Entry 7W0D (electron microscopy, 4.18 A resolution (low resolution: residue-level contacts below are approximate; hydrogen-bond / salt-bridge calls are withheld)); this record covers chains D and F of the 6 polymer chains in the assembly.

== Chain D ==
Molecule: dsRNA
Sequence (52 nucleotides; numbered 1 to 52; the number before each row is that of its first residue):
     1 GAGACUUGGG CAAUGUGACU GCUGAUCAGC AGUCACAUUG CCCAAGUCUC UU

== Chain F ==
Protein: Dicer-2, isoform A
Organism: Drosophila melanogaster
Notes: EC 3.1.21.1, 3.1.26.-, 3.1.26.3, 3.6.1.3
Reference sequence: A1ZAW0 (A1ZAW0_DROME); residues 1-1722 here = UniProt positions 1-1722
Chain sequence (1722 residues; row label = number of the first residue in the row):
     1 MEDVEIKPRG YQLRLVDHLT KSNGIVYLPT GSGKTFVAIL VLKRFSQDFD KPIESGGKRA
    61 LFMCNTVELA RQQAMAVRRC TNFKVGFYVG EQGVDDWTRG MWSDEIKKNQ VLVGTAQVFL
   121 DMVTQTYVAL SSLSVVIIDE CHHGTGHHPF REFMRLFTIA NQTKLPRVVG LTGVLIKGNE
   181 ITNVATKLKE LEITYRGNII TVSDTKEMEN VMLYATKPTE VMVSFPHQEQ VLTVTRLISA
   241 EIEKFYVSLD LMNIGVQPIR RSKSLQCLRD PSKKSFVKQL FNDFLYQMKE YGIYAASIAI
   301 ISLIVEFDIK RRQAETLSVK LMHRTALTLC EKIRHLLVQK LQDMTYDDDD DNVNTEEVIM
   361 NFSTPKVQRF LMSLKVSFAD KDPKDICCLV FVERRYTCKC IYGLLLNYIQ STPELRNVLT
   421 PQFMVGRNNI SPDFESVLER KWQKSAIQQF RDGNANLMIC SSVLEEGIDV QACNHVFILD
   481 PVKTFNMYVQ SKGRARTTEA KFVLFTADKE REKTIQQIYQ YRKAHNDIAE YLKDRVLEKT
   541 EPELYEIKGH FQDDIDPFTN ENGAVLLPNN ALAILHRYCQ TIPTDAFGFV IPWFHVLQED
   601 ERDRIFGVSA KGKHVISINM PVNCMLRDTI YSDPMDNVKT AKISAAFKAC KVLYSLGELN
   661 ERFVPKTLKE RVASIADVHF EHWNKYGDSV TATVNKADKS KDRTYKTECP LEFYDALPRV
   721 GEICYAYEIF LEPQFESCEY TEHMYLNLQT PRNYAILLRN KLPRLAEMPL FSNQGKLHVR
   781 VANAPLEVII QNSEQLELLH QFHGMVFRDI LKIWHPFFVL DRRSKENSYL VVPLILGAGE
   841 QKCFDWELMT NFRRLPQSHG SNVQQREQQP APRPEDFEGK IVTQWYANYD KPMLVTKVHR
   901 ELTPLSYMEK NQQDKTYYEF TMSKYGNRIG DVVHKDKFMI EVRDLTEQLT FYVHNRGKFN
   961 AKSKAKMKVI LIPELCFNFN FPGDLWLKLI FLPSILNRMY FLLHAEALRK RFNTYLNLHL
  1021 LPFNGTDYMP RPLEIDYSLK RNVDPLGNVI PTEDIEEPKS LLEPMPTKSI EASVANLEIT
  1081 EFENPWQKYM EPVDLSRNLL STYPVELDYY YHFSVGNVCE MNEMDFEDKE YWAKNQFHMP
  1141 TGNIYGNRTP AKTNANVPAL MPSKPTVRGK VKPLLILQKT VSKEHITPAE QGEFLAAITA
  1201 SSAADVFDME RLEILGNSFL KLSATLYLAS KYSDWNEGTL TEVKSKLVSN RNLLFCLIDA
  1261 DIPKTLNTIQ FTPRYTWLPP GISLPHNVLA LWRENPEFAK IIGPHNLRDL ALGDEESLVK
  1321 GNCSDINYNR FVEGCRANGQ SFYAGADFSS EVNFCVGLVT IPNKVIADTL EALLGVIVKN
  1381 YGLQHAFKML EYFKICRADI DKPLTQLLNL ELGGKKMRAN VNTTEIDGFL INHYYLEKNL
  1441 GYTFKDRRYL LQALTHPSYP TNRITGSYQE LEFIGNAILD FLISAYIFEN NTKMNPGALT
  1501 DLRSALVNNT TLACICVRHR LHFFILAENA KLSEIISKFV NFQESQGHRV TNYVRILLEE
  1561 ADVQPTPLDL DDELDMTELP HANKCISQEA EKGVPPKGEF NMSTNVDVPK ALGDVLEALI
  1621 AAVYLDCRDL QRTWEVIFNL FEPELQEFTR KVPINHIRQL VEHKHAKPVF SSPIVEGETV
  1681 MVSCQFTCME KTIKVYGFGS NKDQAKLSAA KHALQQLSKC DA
Not modelled in the structure: 1, 662-1722
Sequence notes: engineered mutation Asn-1217 (Asp in A1ZAW0), Asn-1476 (Asp in A1ZAW0)
Ligand contacts: ADP (adenosine-5'-diphosphate): Glu-5, Ile-6, Lys-7, Pro-8, Arg-9, Gln-12, Pro-29, Thr-30, Gly-31, Ser-32, Gly-33, Lys-34, Thr-35, Phe-36, Arg-79, Tyr-214, Asp-469, Arg-496
Reported in the primary citation:
  - mutagenesis - D1217N/D1476N: abolished catalytic activity

== Interface between chain D and chain F ==
Pairs across the interface - 29 pairs, chain D then chain F:
  C5(D) / Asp-96(F)
  U6(D) / Gln-92(F)
  G10(D) / Gln-313(F)
  C11(D) / Lys-310(F)
  C11(D) / Gln-313(F)
  A12(D) / Lys-310(F)
  A13(D) / His-576(F)
  A13(D) / Ile-591(F)
  U14(D) / His-576(F)
  U14(D) / Ile-591(F)
  G15(D) / Leu-572(F)
  U16(D) / His-147(F)
  U16(D) / His-148(F)
  U16(D) / Lys-639(F)
  G17(D) / Thr-145(F)
  G17(D) / Gly-146(F)
  G17(D) / His-147(F)
  G17(D) / Lys-177(F)
  A18(D) / Lys-177(F)
  A18(D) / Gly-178(F)
  A18(D) / Asn-179(F)
  A18(D) / Lys-483(F)
  A18(D) / Thr-484(F)
  C19(D) / Gly-178(F)
  C19(D) / Asn-179(F)
  C19(D) / Glu-180(F)
  C19(D) / Lys-483(F)
  C19(D) / Thr-484(F)
  U20(D) / Asn-179(F)
Interface residues without a listed pair, chain F (20 interface residues in all): His-143, Pro-149

== In short ==
13 residues of chain D face 20 of chain F across their interface. Chain F binds ADP. The paper reports that
D1217N/D1476N of chain F abolish catalytic activity.
Here chain D is dsRNA and chain F is Dicer-2, isoform A (Drosophila melanogaster). Entry 7W0D
(Dicer2-LoqsPD-dsRNA complex at mid-translocation state) was determined by electron microscopy, deposited
together with 7W0A, 7W0B, 7W0C, 7W0E and 7W0F.
